PDB entry 8KEC | electron microscopy, 3.90 A resolution | chains j and l of the 36 polymer chains in the assembly

Chain j (and l):
Molecule: short tail fiber
Organism: unclassified Caudoviricetes
Notes: chain l of this document is another copy of the same molecule, construct and numbering; everything in this record applies to it too
Chain sequence (462 residues; each row starts with the number of its first residue):
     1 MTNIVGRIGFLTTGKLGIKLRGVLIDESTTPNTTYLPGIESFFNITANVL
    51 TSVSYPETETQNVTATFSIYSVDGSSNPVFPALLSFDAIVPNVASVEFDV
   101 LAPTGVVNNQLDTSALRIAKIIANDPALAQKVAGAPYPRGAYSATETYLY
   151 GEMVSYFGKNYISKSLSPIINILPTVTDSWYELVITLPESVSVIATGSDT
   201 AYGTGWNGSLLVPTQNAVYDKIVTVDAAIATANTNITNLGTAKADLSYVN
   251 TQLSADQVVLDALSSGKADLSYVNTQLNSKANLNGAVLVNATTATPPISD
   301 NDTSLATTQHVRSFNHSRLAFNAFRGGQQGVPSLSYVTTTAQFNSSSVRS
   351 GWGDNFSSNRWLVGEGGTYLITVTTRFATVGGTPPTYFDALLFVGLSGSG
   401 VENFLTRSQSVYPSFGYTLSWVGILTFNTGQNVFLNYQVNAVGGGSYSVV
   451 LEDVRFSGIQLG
Disordered / not traced: 1, 281-462

Chain j / chain l interface:
Contacting residue pairs (127):
  Ala-115(j) with Arg-117(l); Ile-121(l), hydrophobic
  Leu-116(j) with Ile-121(l), hydrophobic
  Ile-118(j) with Ile-118(l), hydrophobic
  Ala-119(j) with Ile-118(l), hydrophobic; Ile-121(l), hydrophobic; Ile-122(l), hydrophobic
  Ala-123(j) with Leu-128(l), hydrophobic; Lys-131(l)
  Asn-124(j) with Lys-131(l), hydrogen bond
  Ala-129(j) with Lys-131(l); Val-132(l)
  Gln-130(j) with Tyr-150(l); Leu-166(l)
  Val-132(j) with Val-132(l)
  Ala-133(j) with Val-132(l)
  Ala-135(j) with Gly-134(l); Ala-135(l)
  Pro-136(j) with Ala-135(l)
  Tyr-137(j) with Tyr-150(l)
  Pro-138(j) with Tyr-150(l); Ile-162(l), hydrophobic; Lys-164(l); Tyr-181(l), hydrophobic
  Arg-139(j) with Lys-164(l), hydrogen bond (backbone-side chain); Tyr-181(l)
  Gly-140(j) with Tyr-181(l)
  Met-153(j) with Tyr-181(l), hydrophobic; Leu-183(l), hydrophobic
  Val-154(j) with Tyr-181(l), hydrogen bond (backbone-side chain)
  Ser-155(j) with Tyr-181(l), hydrogen bond (backbone-side chain); Val-184(l)
  Phe-157(j) with Thr-186(l)
  Gly-158(j) with Val-184(l); Ile-185(l); Thr-186(l), hydrogen bond (backbone-backbone)
  Lys-159(j) with Val-184(l); Thr-186(l), hydrogen bond
  Asn-160(j) with Tyr-181(l), hydrogen bond; Leu-183(l); Val-184(l), hydrogen bond (side chain-backbone)
  Leu-187(j) with Ile-185(l), hydrophobic
  Glu-189(j) with Ser-192(l), hydrogen bond
  Ser-190(j) with Leu-187(l); Ser-190(l); Ser-192(l), hydrogen bond (backbone-side chain)
  Val-191(j) with Ile-194(l), hydrogen bond (backbone-backbone); Thr-196(l)
  Ser-192(j) with Thr-196(l), hydrogen bond
  Val-193(j) with Leu-187(l), hydrophobic; Ser-192(l); Val-193(l), hydrophobic
  Ala-195(j) with Ile-194(l); Ala-195(l), hydrophobic; Thr-196(l); Val-212(l)
  Thr-196(j) with Thr-196(l); Gly-197(l); Leu-210(l); Leu-211(l); Val-212(l), hydrogen bond (backbone-backbone)
  Gly-197(j) with Leu-210(l)
  Ser-198(j) with Leu-210(l)
  Asp-199(j) with Ser-209(l); Leu-210(l); Leu-211(l); Val-212(l)
  Pro-213(j) with Leu-211(l); Val-212(l); Pro-213(l)
  Thr-214(j) with Pro-213(l)
  Gln-215(j) with Trp-206(l); Ser-209(l), hydrogen bond; Leu-211(l); Val-212(l); Pro-213(l)
  Asn-216(j) with Trp-206(l); Asn-207(l); Gly-208(l); Ser-209(l), hydrogen bond (side chain-backbone); Leu-210(l)
  Tyr-219(j) with Tyr-202(l); Thr-204(l); Trp-206(l); Asn-207(l), hydrogen bond
  Ile-222(j) with Tyr-202(l); Lys-221(l)
  Val-223(j) with Tyr-202(l)
  Ile-229(j) with Val-225(l), hydrophobic; Ile-229(l), hydrophobic
  Asn-233(j) with Ala-232(l)
  Ile-236(j) with Ile-236(l), hydrophobic
  Leu-239(j) with Leu-239(l), hydrophobic; Lys-243(l), hydrogen bond (backbone-side chain)
  Gly-240(j) with Leu-239(l); Lys-243(l), hydrogen bond (backbone-side chain)
  Lys-243(j) with Lys-243(l), hydrogen bond (backbone-side chain)
  Ala-244(j) with Lys-243(l); Asp-245(l)
  Asp-245(j) with Ala-242(l); Lys-243(l)
  Leu-246(j) with Ala-242(l); Lys-243(l); Asp-245(l); Tyr-248(l)
  Val-249(j) with Val-249(l), hydrophobic
  Asn-250(j) with Tyr-248(l), hydrogen bond
  Leu-253(j) with Asp-256(l)
  Asp-256(j) with Asp-256(l)
  Gln-257(j) with Asp-256(l), hydrogen bond
  Leu-260(j) with Asp-256(l); Val-259(l), hydrophobic; Leu-260(l), hydrophobic
  Ser-264(j) with Leu-263(l); Lys-267(l)
  Lys-267(j) with Lys-267(l)
  Ala-268(j) with Lys-267(l); Ala-268(l), hydrogen bond (backbone-backbone)
  Asp-269(j) with Gly-266(l); Lys-267(l)
  Leu-270(j) with Gly-266(l), hydrogen bond (backbone-backbone); Tyr-272(l), hydrophobic
  Val-273(j) with Val-273(l), hydrophobic
  Asn-274(j) with Tyr-272(l), hydrogen bond
  Leu-277(j) with Gln-276(l); Lys-280(l)
  Lys-280(j) with Lys-280(l)
Also at the interface, not in a pair above, chain j (73 interface residues in all): Lys-120, Ile-122, Thr-200, Val-218, Val-225, Asp-226, Thr-241, Leu-263
Also at the interface, not in a pair above, chain l (64 interface residues in all): Ala-133, Phe-157, Ser-198, Ala-228, Asn-235, Gln-252

Summary:
Chain j and chain l form an interface of 73 and 64 residues respectively; the contacts include 24 hydrogen
bonds. Polar pairs include Asn-124(j)/Lys-131(l), Arg-139(j)/Lys-164(l) and Val-154(j)/Tyr-181(l).
Chain j and chain l are both short tail fiber (unclassified Caudoviricetes); the structure, Cyanophage A-1(L)
tail fiber, was determined by electron microscopy, deposited together with 8KEA, 8KEE, 8KEF and 8KEG.
